Entry 5Z2X (X-ray diffraction, 1.98 A resolution); this record covers chain A.

Chain A:
Protein: Alcohol dehydrogenase
From: Vanderwaltozyma polyspora DSM 70294
Notes: EC 1.1.1.2
UniProt: A7TM80 (A7TM80_VANPO); residues 1-342 here = UniProt positions 1-342
Chain sequence (342 residues; row label = number of the first residue in the row):
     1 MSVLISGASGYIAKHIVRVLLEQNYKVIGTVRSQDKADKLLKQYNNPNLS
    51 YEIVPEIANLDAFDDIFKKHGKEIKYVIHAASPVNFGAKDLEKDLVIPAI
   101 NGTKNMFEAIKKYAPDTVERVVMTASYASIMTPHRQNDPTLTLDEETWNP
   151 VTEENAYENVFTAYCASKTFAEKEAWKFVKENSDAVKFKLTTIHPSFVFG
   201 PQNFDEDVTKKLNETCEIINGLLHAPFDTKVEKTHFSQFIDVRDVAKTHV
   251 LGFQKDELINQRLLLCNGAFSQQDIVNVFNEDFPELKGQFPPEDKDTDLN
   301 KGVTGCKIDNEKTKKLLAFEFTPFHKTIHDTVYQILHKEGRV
Residues lining bound ligands: NADP (NAP; NADP nicotinamide-adenine-dinucleotide phosphate): G7, A8, S9, G10, Y11, I12, R32, K36, V54, P55, E56, I57, A80, A81, S82, P83, V84, P98, T124, A125, S126, Y164, K168, P195, S196, F197, V198, N213, T215

Summary:
Bound to chain A: NADP.
Chain A is Alcohol dehydrogenase (Vanderwaltozyma polyspora DSM 70294); the structure, Structure of Alcohol
dehydrogenase from Kluyveromyces polyspora(KpADH), was determined by X-ray diffraction together with 5ZEC and
5ZED from the same study.
